4KYW - chains A and F of the 5 polymer chains in the assembly; structure by X-ray diffraction, 2.35 A resolution.

Chain A:
Molecule: Type-2 restriction enzyme DpnI
Source organism: Streptococcus pneumoniae
Notes: EC 3.1.21.4
Reference sequence: P0A459 (T2D1_STRPN); numbering as in UniProt (aligned over 1-254)
Chain sequence (257 residues; each row starts with the number of its first residue; numbers below 1 keep their minus sign (Gly-2 is residue -2)):
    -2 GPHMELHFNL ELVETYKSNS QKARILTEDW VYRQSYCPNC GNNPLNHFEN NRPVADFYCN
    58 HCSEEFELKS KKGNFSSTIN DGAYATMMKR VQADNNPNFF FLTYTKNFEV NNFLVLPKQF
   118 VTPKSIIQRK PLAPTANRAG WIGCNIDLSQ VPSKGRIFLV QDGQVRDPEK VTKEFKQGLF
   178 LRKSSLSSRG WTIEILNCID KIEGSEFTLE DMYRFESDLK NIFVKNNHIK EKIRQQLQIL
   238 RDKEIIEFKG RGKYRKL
Unresolved in the structure: -2 to 0
Sequence notes: expression tag (-2 to 0); engineered mutation Asn134 (Arg in P0A459)
Small-molecule neighbours:
  - Ca2+ (CA): Asp53, Glu64, Leu65, Lys66
  - Zn2+ (ZN): Cys34, Asn36, Cys37, Asn39, Cys56, Cys59
What the authors report for this chain:
  - Ca2+ coordination: Asp53, Glu64, Leu65
  - catalytic residues: Asp53, Lys66
  - binding site for the 10-nt DNA strand: Asn16 to Gln31, Asn77, Asp78, Arg135, Trp138
  - binding site for the 10-nt DNA strand: Gln18, Asn48, Arg126, Leu129
  - specificity-determining residues: Gln18 (proposed by the authors, not directly observed)
  - conformationally variable residues (order/disorder transition): Leu129, Arg135, Trp138
  - specificity-determining residues: Trp138
  - contacts within the chain: Trp138-Gly140
  - binding site for the 10-nt DNA strand: Thr75 to Ala80
  - mutagenesis - L129A, R135A: decreased catalytic activity on Gm6ATC target sequence containing DNA
  - mutagenesis - W138A: abolished catalytic activity
  - mutagenesis - W138F, W138H, W138Y: decreased catalytic activity
  - mutagenesis - K229A/R231A: decreased binding to DNA
  - mutagenesis - K229A, R231A: decreased catalytic activity (citing earlier work)

Chain F:
Molecule: 10-nt DNA strand
Sequence (10 nucleotides; each row starts with the number of its first residue):
     1 CTGGXTCCAG
Modified / non-standard residues: 6MA (N6-methyl-deoxy-adenosine-5'-monophosphate) at position 5

How chain A and chain F interact:
Residue-residue contacts (17; chain A residue first):
  Leu206(A) - DG3(F)  sugar contact
  Glu228(A) - 6MA_5(F)  base contact
  Arg231(A) - DG3(F)  hydrogen bond to the base
  Arg231(A) - DG4(F)  hydrogen bond to the base
  Gln232(A) - 6MA_5(F)  base contact
  Gln232(A) - DT6(F)  hydrogen bond to the base
  Gln232(A) - DC7(F)  base contact
  Gln235(A) - DG4(F)  base contact
  Gln235(A) - 6MA_5(F)  base contact
  Gln235(A) - DT6(F)  base contact
  Arg238(A) - 6MA_5(F)  salt bridge to the phosphate
  Phe245(A) - DG4(F)  phosphate contact
  Arg248(A) - DG3(F)  sugar contact
  Arg248(A) - DG4(F)  phosphate contact
  Gly249(A) - DG3(F)  sugar contact
  Gly249(A) - DG4(F)  hydrogen bond to the phosphate
  Tyr251(A) - DG4(F)  hydrogen bond to the phosphate
Other interface residues (no listed pair), chain A (13 interface residues in all): Tyr210, Gly247, Lys250

In short:
13 residues of chain A face 5 of chain F across their interface, with 5 hydrogen bonds and 1 salt bridge.
Among the polar pairs are Arg231(A)-DG3(F), Arg231(A)-DG4(F) and Gln232(A)-DT6(F). The paper reports catalytic
residues Asp53(A) and Lys66(A); W138F, W138H and W138Y of chain A, among others, reduce catalytic activity; 9
substitutions were tested in all.
Here chain A is Type-2 restriction enzyme DpnI (Streptococcus pneumoniae) and chain F is a 10-nt DNA strand.
Entry 4KYW (Restriction endonuclease DPNI in complex with two DNA molecules) was determined by X-ray
diffraction.
